Entry 9CPO (electron microscopy, 3.50 A resolution); this record covers chains D and T of the 6 polymer chains in the assembly.

[Chain D]
Name: Non-structural protein 8
Source organism: Infectious bronchitis virus
UniProt: P0C6Y3 (R1AB_IBVM); residues 6-200 here correspond to UniProt positions 3470-3664 (UniProt number = residue number + 3464)
Sequence (195 residues; row label = number of the first residue in the row):
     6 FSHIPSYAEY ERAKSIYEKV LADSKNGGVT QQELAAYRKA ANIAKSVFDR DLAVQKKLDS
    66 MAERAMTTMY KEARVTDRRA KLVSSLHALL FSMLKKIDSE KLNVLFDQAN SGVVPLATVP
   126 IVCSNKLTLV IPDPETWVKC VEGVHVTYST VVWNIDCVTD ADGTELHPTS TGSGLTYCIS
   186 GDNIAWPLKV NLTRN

[Chain T]
Molecule: RNA template
Sequence (33 nucleotides; each row starts with the number of its first residue):
    24 AAAAAUCUGU GAUUUUAAUA GCUUCUUAGG AGA

[How chain D and chain T interact]
Pairs across the interface (8; chain D residue first):
  Lys44(D) - C45(T)  phosphate contact
  Lys44(D) - U46(T)  salt bridge to the phosphate
  Asn47(D) - G44(T)  hydrogen bond to the phosphate
  Asn47(D) - C45(T)  sugar contact
  Ile48(D) - C45(T)  sugar contact
  Lys62(D) - U36(T)  salt bridge to the phosphate
  Arg69(D) - G34(T)  sugar contact
  Arg69(D) - A35(T)  salt bridge to the phosphate
Other interface residues (no listed pair), chain D (6 interface residues in all): Ser65

[In short]
Chain D and chain T each contribute 6 residues to their interface; the contacts include 1 hydrogen bond and 3
salt bridges. Polar pairs include Asn47(D)-G44(T), Lys44(D)-U46(T) and Lys62(D)-U36(T).
Here chain D is Non-structural protein 8 (Infectious bronchitis virus) and chain T is RNA template. Entry 9CPO
(Infectious bronchitis virus core polymerase complex) was determined by electron microscopy.
